6ZQI - chains A and C of the 3 polymer chains in the assembly; structure by electron microscopy, 3.80 A resolution.

# Chain A
Protein: Genome polyprotein
From: Spondweni virus
UniProt: C8XPB6 (C8XPB6_9FLAV); residues 1-505 here correspond to UniProt positions 290-794 (UniProt number = residue number + 289)
Amino-acid sequence (505 residues; each row starts with the number of its first residue):
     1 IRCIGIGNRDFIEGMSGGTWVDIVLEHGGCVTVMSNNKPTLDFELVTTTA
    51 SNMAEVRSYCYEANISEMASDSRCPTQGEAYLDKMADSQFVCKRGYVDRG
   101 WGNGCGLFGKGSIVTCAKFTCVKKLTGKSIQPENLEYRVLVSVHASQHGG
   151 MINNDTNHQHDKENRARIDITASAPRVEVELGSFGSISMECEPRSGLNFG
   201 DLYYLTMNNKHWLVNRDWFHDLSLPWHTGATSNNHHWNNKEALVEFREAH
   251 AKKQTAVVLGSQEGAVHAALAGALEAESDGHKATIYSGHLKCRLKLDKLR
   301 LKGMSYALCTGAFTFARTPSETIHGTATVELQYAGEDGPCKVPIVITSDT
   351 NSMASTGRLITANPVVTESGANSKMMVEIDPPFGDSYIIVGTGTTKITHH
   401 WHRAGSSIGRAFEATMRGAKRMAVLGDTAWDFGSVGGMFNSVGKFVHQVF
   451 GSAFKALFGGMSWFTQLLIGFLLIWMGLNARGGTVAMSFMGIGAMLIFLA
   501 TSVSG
Disordered / not traced: 505
Differences from the reference sequence: conflict Asn37 (Asp326 in C8XPB6), Ile187 (Phe476 in C8XPB6)
Disulfide bonds: Cys3-Cys30, Cys60-Cys121, Cys74-Cys105, Cys92-Cys116, Cys191-Cys292, Cys309-Cys340
From the paper describing this entry:
  - conformationally variable residues (loop rearrangement): Val244 to Val257

# Chain C
Protein: Genome polyprotein
From: Spondweni virus
UniProt: C8XPB6 (C8XPB6_9FLAV); residues 1-169 here correspond to UniProt positions 121-289 (UniProt number = residue number + 120)
Amino-acid sequence (169 residues; each row starts with the number of its first residue):
     1 VEVTKKGDTYYMFADKKDAGKVVTFETESGPNRCSIQAMDIGHMCPATMS
    51 YECPVLEPQYEPEDVDCWCNSTAAWIVYGTCTHKTTGETRRSRRSITLPS
   101 HASQKLETRSSTWLESREYSKYLIKVENWILRNPGYALVAAVIGWTLGSS
   151 RSQKIIFVTLLMLVAPAYS
Disordered / not traced: 1-119

# Chain A / chain C interface
Contacting residue pairs (10; chain A residue first):
  Ser348(A) with Arg132(C), hydrogen bond
  Phe383(A) with Asn128(C), hydrogen bond (backbone-side chain)
  Gly405(A) with Ile124(C)
  Ser407(A) with Glu127(C), hydrogen bond (backbone-side chain)
  Ile408(A) with Glu127(C)
  Ala456(A) with Leu131(C)
  Leu457(A) with Leu131(C)
  Gly459(A) with Leu131(C); Pro134(C)
  Gly460(A) with Leu131(C)
Also at the interface, not in a pair above, chain A (13 interface residues in all): Thr356, Pro382, Gly384, Ser406

# Summary
The interface between chain A and chain C involves 13 residues on one side and 6 on the other; the contacts
include 3 hydrogen bonds. Polar contacts include Ser348(A)-Arg132(C), Phe383(A)-Asn128(C) and
Ser407(A)-Glu127(C). The paper reports conformational variability at Val244(A).
Here chain A is Genome polyprotein and chain C is Genome polyprotein, both from Spondweni virus. Entry 6ZQI
(Cryo-EM structure of Spondweni virus prME) was determined by electron microscopy together with 6ZQJ, 6ZQU,
6ZQV and 6ZQW from the same study.
